7ZT8 - chains D and E of the 4 polymer chains in the assembly; structure by X-ray diffraction, 2.29 A resolution.

Chain D:
Molecule: TCR alpha
From: Homo sapiens
Chain sequence (205 residues; numbered -1 to 203; the number before each row is that of its first residue; numbers below 1 keep their minus sign (Met-1 is residue -1)):
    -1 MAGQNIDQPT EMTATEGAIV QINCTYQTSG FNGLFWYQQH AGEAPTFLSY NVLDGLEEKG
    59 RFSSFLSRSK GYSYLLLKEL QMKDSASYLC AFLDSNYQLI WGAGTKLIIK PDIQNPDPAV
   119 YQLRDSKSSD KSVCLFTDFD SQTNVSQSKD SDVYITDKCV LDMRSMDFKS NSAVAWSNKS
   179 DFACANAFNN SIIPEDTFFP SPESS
Not modelled in the structure: -1 to 0, 188-203
Disulfides: Cys22-Cys88, Cys132-Cys182
Small-molecule neighbours: MPO (3[N-morpholino]propane sulfonic acid): Phe45, Leu46, Lys57, Gly58, Arg59, Phe60

Chain E:
Molecule: TCR beta
From: Homo sapiens
Chain sequence (262 residues; each row starts with the number of its first residue):
     1 NAGVTQTPKF QVLKTGQSMT LQCAQDMNHN YMYWYRQDPG MGLRLIYYSA SEGTTDKGEV
    61 PNGYNVSRST TEDFPLRLLS AAPSQTSVYF CASSNREYSP LHFGNGTRLT VTEDLNKVFP
   121 PEVAVFEPSE AEISHTQKAT LVCLATGFYP DHVELSWWVN GKEVHSGVCT DPQPLKEQPA
   181 LNDSRYALSS RLRVSATFWQ DPRNHFRCQV QFYGLSENDE WTQDRAKPVT QIVSAEAWGR
   241 ADAAAGAAEQ KLISEEDLNG AA
Not modelled in the structure: 1, 243-262
Disulfides: Cys23-Cys91, Cys143-Cys208

How chain D and chain E interact:
Disulfides between the chains: Cys157(D)-Cys169(E)
Contacting residue pairs (79; chain D residue first):
  Phe33(D) - Tyr98(E)
  Phe33(D) - Pro100(E)  hydrophobic
  Tyr35(D) - Pro100(E)
  Tyr35(D) - Leu101(E)  hydrogen bond (side chain-backbone)
  Gln37(D) - Gln37(E)  hydrogen bond
  Gln37(D) - Phe90(E)
  Glu41(D) - Phe90(E)
  Ala42(D) - Phe90(E)  hydrophobic
  Ala42(D) - Phe103(E)  hydrophobic
  Ala42(D) - Gly104(E)
  Ala42(D) - Asn105(E)
  Pro43(D) - Phe103(E)
  Phe45(D) - Pro100(E)  hydrophobic
  Leu91(D) - Glu97(E)
  Leu91(D) - Tyr98(E)  hydrophobic
  Tyr95(D) - Glu97(E)
  Leu97(D) - Tyr35(E)
  Leu97(D) - Leu101(E)  hydrophobic
  Trp99(D) - Tyr35(E)  hydrogen bond
  Trp99(D) - Leu43(E)
  Trp99(D) - Phe103(E)  hydrophobic
  Ala101(D) - Gly40(E)
  Asp115(D) - His135(E)  salt bridge
  Tyr119(D) - Ser129(E)
  Tyr119(D) - Ala131(E)
  Tyr119(D) - Glu132(E)
  Tyr119(D) - His135(E)
  Tyr119(D) - Thr136(E)
  Gln120(D) - Ser129(E)
  Leu121(D) - Phe126(E)  hydrophobic
  Leu121(D) - Glu127(E)
  Leu121(D) - Ser129(E)
  Leu121(D) - Thr140(E)
  Leu121(D) - Val142(E)  hydrophobic
  Arg122(D) - Phe126(E)
  Arg122(D) - Glu127(E)  hydrogen bond (backbone-backbone)
  Asp123(D) - Ala124(E)
  Asp123(D) - Val125(E)
  Asp123(D) - Phe126(E)
  Ser124(D) - Val125(E)  hydrogen bond (backbone-backbone)
  Ser124(D) - Glu127(E)
  Ser124(D) - Glu236(E)  hydrogen bond (side chain-backbone)
  Lys129(D) - Phe126(E)
  Ser130(D) - Phe126(E)
  Val131(D) - Phe126(E)  hydrophobic
  Leu133(D) - Thr140(E)
  Thr135(D) - Arg193(E)
  Asp136(D) - Thr136(E)
  Asp136(D) - Arg193(E)  salt bridge
  Tyr152(D) - Leu175(E)  hydrophobic
  Tyr152(D) - Glu177(E)  hydrogen bond (side chain-backbone)
  Thr154(D) - Asp171(E)
  Thr154(D) - Ser189(E)
  Thr154(D) - Arg191(E)  hydrogen bond
  Asp155(D) - Arg191(E)
  Cys157(D) - Cys169(E)  disulfide
  Cys157(D) - Thr170(E)
  Cys157(D) - Arg191(E)
  Val158(D) - Cys169(E)  hydrogen bond (backbone-side chain)
  Leu159(D) - Gly167(E)
  Leu159(D) - Cys169(E)  hydrophobic
  Leu159(D) - Arg193(E)
  Asp160(D) - Ser166(E)
  Asp160(D) - Gly167(E)  hydrogen bond (backbone-backbone)
  Met161(D) - Lys138(E)
  Met161(D) - Ser166(E)
  Met161(D) - Arg193(E)
  Met161(D) - Val194(E)
  Met161(D) - Ser195(E)
  Arg162(D) - His165(E)
  Arg162(D) - Ser166(E)  hydrogen bond (backbone-side chain)
  Met164(D) - Lys138(E)
  Phe166(D) - Lys138(E)
  Phe166(D) - Arg193(E)
  Ser168(D) - Arg193(E)  hydrogen bond
  Ser170(D) - Arg191(E)
  Val172(D) - Arg191(E)
  Trp174(D) - Leu144(E)  hydrophobic
  Trp174(D) - Ala187(E)  hydrophobic
Other interface residues (no listed pair), chain D (45 interface residues in all): Tyr48, Leu87, Ser149, Ile153, Ala171
Other interface residues (no listed pair), chain E (49 interface residues in all): Met41, Gly42, Ser99, Pro128, Leu141, Val168, Lys176, Gln178, Ala237

Summary:
Chain D and chain E form an interface of 45 and 49 residues respectively; the contacts include 1 disulfide
bond, 12 hydrogen bonds and 2 salt bridges. Among the polar pairs are Asp115(D)-His135(E), Asp136(D)-Arg193(E)
and Tyr35(D)-Leu101(E). Chain D binds compound MPO.
Chain D is TCR alpha and chain E is TCR beta, both from Homo sapiens; the structure, Structure of E8 TCR in
complex in human MR1 bound to 3FBA, was determined by X-ray diffraction, deposited together with 7ZT2, 7ZT3,
7ZT4, 7ZT5, 7ZT7 and 7ZT9.
